PDB entry 7X58 | electron microscopy, 3.93 A resolution | chains A and J of the 10 polymer chains in the assembly

# Chain A
Protein: Histone H3.1
Source organism: Homo sapiens
Reference sequence: P68431 (H31_HUMAN); residues 1-135 here correspond to UniProt positions 2-136 (UniProt number = residue number + 1)
Chain sequence (139 residues; each row starts with the number of its first residue; numbers below 1 keep their minus sign (Gly-3 is residue -3)):
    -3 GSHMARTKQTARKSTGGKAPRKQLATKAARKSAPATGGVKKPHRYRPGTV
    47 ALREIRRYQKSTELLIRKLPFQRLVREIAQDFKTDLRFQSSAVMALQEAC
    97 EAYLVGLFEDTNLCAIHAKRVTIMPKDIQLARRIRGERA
Unresolved in the structure: -3 to 58, 135
Sequence notes: expression tag (-3 to 0)
Swiss-Prot annotation at these positions:
  - modified residue: Arg2 (Asymmetric dimethylarginine), Thr3 (Phosphothreonine), Lys4 (Allysine), Gln5 (5-glutamyl dopamine), Thr6 (Phosphothreonine), Arg8 (Citrulline), Lys9 (N6,N6,N6-trimethyllysine), Ser10 (ADP-ribosylserine), Thr11 (Phosphothreonine), Lys14 (N6-(2-hydroxyisobutyryl)lysine), Arg17 (Asymmetric dimethylarginine), Lys18 (N6-(2-hydroxyisobutyryl)lysine), Lys23 (N6-(2-hydroxyisobutyryl)lysine), Arg26 (Citrulline), Lys27 (N6,N6,N6-trimethyllysine), Ser28 (ADP-ribosylserine), Lys36 (N6,N6,N6-trimethyllysine), Lys37 (N6-methyllysine), Tyr41 (Phosphotyrosine), Lys56 (N6,N6,N6-trimethyllysine) and 8 more in UniProt
  - lipidation: Lys18 (N6-decanoyllysine)

# Chain J
Molecule: Widom601 DNA RV
Source organism: synthetic construct
Sequence (145 nucleotides; each row starts with the number of its first residue; numbers below 1 keep their minus sign (DA-74 is residue -74)):
   -74 ATCGATGTATATATCTGACACGTGCCTGGAGACTAGGGAGTAATCCCCTT
   -24 GGCGGTTAAAACGCGGGGGACAGCGCGTACGTGCGTTTAAGCGGTGCTAG
    26 AGCTGTCTACGACCAATTGAGCGGCCTCGGCACCGGGATTCTGAT
Unresolved in the structure: -74 to -60, 62-70

# Interface between chain A and chain J
Contacting residue pairs (15):
  Arg63(A) - DC17(J)  sugar contact
  Arg72(A) - DG8(J)  salt bridge to the phosphate
  Arg83(A) - DT7(J)  phosphate contact
  Arg83(A) - DG8(J)  phosphate contact
  Phe84(A) - DT7(J)  sugar contact
  Phe84(A) - DG8(J)  phosphate contact
  Gln85(A) - DT7(J)  phosphate contact
  Ser86(A) - DT7(J)  hydrogen bond to the phosphate
  Ser87(A) - DT7(J)  phosphate contact
  Arg116(A) - DC28(J)  phosphate contact
  Val117(A) - DG27(J)  sugar contact
  Val117(A) - DC28(J)  hydrogen bond to the phosphate
  Thr118(A) - DG27(J)  phosphate contact
  Thr118(A) - DC28(J)  hydrogen bond to the phosphate
  Met120(A) - DC28(J)  phosphate contact
Interface residues without a listed pair, chain A (12 interface residues in all): Gln68
Interface residues without a listed pair, chain J (6 interface residues in all): DT29

# Overview
Chain A and chain J form an interface of 12 and 6 residues respectively; the contacts include 3 hydrogen bonds
and 1 salt bridge. Among the polar pairs are Ser86(A)-DT7(J), Val117(A)-DC28(J) and Thr118(A)-DC28(J).
Chain A is Histone H3.1 (Homo sapiens) and chain J is Widom601 DNA RV (synthetic construct); the structure,
Cryo-EM structure of human subnucleosome (open form), was determined by electron microscopy, deposited
together with 7X57 and 7YOZ.
